7TR0 - chains A and B of the 3 polymer chains in the assembly; structure by electron microscopy, 2.70 A resolution.

Chain A:
Molecule: Tubulin alpha-1B chain
From: Sus scrofa
Reference sequence: Q2XVP4 (TBA1B_PIG); numbering as in UniProt (aligned over 1-451)
Amino-acid sequence (451 residues; row label = number of the first residue in the row):
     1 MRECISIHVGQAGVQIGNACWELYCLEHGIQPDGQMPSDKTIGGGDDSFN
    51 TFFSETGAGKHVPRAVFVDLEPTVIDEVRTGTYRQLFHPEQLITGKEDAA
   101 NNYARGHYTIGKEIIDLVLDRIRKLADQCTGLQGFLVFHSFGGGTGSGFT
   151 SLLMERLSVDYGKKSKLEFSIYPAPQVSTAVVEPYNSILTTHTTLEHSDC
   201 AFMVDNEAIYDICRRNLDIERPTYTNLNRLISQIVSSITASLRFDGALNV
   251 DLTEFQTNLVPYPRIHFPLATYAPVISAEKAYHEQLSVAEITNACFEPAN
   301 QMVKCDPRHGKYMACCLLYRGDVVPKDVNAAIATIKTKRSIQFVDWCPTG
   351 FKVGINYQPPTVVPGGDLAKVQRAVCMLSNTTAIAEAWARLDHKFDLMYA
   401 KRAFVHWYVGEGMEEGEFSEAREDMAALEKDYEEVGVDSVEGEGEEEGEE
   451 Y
Not modelled in the structure: 441-451
UniProt features mapped onto this chain:
  - motif: Met1 to Cys4 (MREC motif)
  - active site: Glu254
  - binding site (GTP): Gly10, Gln11, Ala12, Gln15, Glu71, Ala99, Ser140, Gly143, Gly144, Thr145, Gly146, Thr179, Glu183, Asn206, Tyr224, Asn228, Leu252
  - binding site (Mg(2+)): Glu71
  - site: Tyr451 (Involved in polymerization)
  - modified residue: Lys40 (N6,N6,N6-trimethyllysine), Ser48 (Phosphoserine), Ser232 (Phosphoserine), Tyr282 (3'-nitrotyrosine), Arg339 (Omega-N-methylarginine), Ser439 (Phosphoserine), Glu443 (5-glutamyl polyglutamate), Glu445 (5-glutamyl polyglutamate), Tyr451 (3'-nitrotyrosine)
  - cross-link (Glycyl lysine isopeptide (Lys-Gly)): Lys326 (interchain with G-Cter in ubiquitin), Lys370 (interchain with G-Cter in ubiquitin)
Residues lining bound ligands: GTP (guanosine-5'-triphosphate): Gly10, Gln11, Ala12, Gln15, Ile16, Glu71, Asp98, Ala99, Ala100, Asn101, Ser140, Gly142, Gly143, Gly144, Thr145, Gly146, Ile171, Thr179, Glu183, Asn206, Tyr224, Leu227, Asn228, Ile231

Chain B:
Molecule: Tubulin beta-2B chain
From: Sus scrofa
Reference sequence: A0A287AGU7 (A0A287AGU7_PIG); residue numbers follow UniProt; this construct covers 1-445
Amino-acid sequence (445 residues; each row starts with the number of its first residue):
     1 MREIVHIQAGQCGNQIGAKFWEVISDEHGIDPTGSYHGDSDLQLERINVY
    51 YNEATGNKYVPRAILVDLEPGTMDSVRSGPFGQIFRPDNFVFGQSGAGNN
   101 WAKGHYTEGAELVDSVLDVVRKESESCDCLQGFQLTHSLGGGTGSGMGTL
   151 LISKIREEYPDRIMNTFSVMPSPKVSDTVVEPYNATLSVHQLVENTDETY
   201 CIDNEALYDICFRTLKLTTPTYGDLNHLVSATMSGVTTCLRFPGQLNADL
   251 RKLAVNMVPFPRLHFFMPGFAPLTSRGSQQYRALTVPELTQQMFDSKNMM
   301 AACDPRHGRYLTVAAIFRGRMSMKEVDEQMLNVQNKNSSYFVEWIPNNVK
   351 TAVCDIPPRGLKMSATFIGNSTAIQELFKRISEQFTAMFRRKAFLHWYTG
   401 EGMDEMEFTEAESNMNDLVSEYQQYQDATADEQGEFEEEEGEDEA
Not modelled in the structure: 430-445
Residues lining bound ligands:
  - GDP (guanosine-5'-diphosphate): Gly10, Gln11, Cys12, Gln15, Ile16, Asn99, Ser138, Gly141, Gly142, Thr143, Gly144, Asp177, Glu181, Asn204, Tyr222, Leu225, Asn226
  - GTP (guanosine-5'-triphosphate): Gln245, Leu246, Lys252
  - taxol (TA1): Glu22, Val23, Asp26, Glu27, Leu215, Leu217, Asp224, His227, Leu228, Ala231, Ser234, Phe270, Pro272, Leu273, Thr274, Arg276, Gln279, Arg318, Pro358, Arg359, Gly360, Leu361

How chain A and chain B interact:
Pairs across the interface (81; chain A residue first):
  Gln11(A) with Gly244(B), hydrogen bond (side chain-backbone); Gln245(B), hydrogen bond (side chain-backbone); Leu246(B); Asn247(B), hydrogen bond (side chain-backbone)
  Gln15(A) with Gln245(B)
  Glu71(A) with Arg2(B), salt bridge; Asn247(B), hydrogen bond
  Pro72(A) with Met1(B), hydrophobic; Arg46(B)
  Thr73(A) with Arg2(B), hydrogen bond; Arg46(B); Pro243(B); Asn247(B)
  Val74(A) with Asn247(B)
  Asp76(A) with Arg46(B), salt bridge
  Glu77(A) with Pro243(B)
  Thr80(A) with Glu45(B)
  Gly95(A) with Met1(B); Cys129(B)
  Lys96(A) with Cys129(B)
  Glu97(A) with Cys129(B), hydrogen bond; Gln131(B); Arg162(B), salt bridge; Arg251(B), salt bridge
  Asp98(A) with Asp249(B); Lys252(B)
  Ala100(A) with Arg251(B); Lys252(B); Val255(B)
  Asn101(A) with Lys252(B); Val255(B); Asn256(B); Lys350(B)
  Arg105(A) with Arg251(B)
  Gln176(A) with Leu331(B)
  Val177(A) with Asp327(B)
  Ser178(A) with Asn347(B), hydrogen bond
  Thr179(A) with Leu246(B); Asp327(B); Lys350(B); Thr351(B)
  Ala180(A) with Asn256(B); Asn347(B), hydrogen bond (backbone-side chain); Lys350(B)
  Val181(A) with Asn256(B); Thr312(B); Ile345(B), hydrophobic; Asn347(B)
  Val182(A) with Asn256(B)
  Tyr210(A) with Met323(B); Lys324(B); Asp327(B)
  Arg214(A) with Lys324(B)
  Glu220(A) with Lys324(B)
  Arg221(A) with Ser322(B); Glu325(B), salt bridge
  Pro222(A) with Ser322(B); Met323(B); Lys324(B)
  Thr223(A) with Gln245(B), hydrogen bond
  Tyr224(A) with Leu246(B); Met323(B)
  Lys394(A) with Pro346(B)
  Leu397(A) with Trp344(B); Pro346(B), hydrophobic
  Met398(A) with Pro346(B)
  Lys401(A) with Phe260(B); Trp344(B)
  Ala403(A) with Pro259(B); Trp344(B), hydrophobic
  Phe404(A) with Val255(B); Asn256(B); Val258(B); Pro259(B), hydrogen bond (backbone-backbone)
  His406(A) with Val258(B); Pro259(B); Phe260(B); Pro261(B)
  Trp407(A) with Ala254(B); Val255(B); Val258(B), hydrogen bond (side chain-backbone)
Interface residues without a listed pair, chain A (39 interface residues in all): Arg402
Interface residues without a listed pair, chain B (43 interface residues in all): Leu130, Phe242, Met257, Met321, Glu343, Asn348, Val349, Asp355

Summary:
The interface between chain A and chain B involves 39 residues on one side and 43 on the other; the contacts
include 11 hydrogen bonds and 5 salt bridges. Among the polar pairs are Glu71(A)-Arg2(B), Asp76(A)-Arg46(B)
and Glu97(A)-Arg162(B).
Chain A is Tubulin alpha-1B chain and chain B is Tubulin beta-2B chain, both from Sus scrofa; the structure,
CaKip3[2-436] - AMP-PNP in complex with a microtubule, was determined by electron microscopy together with
7TQX, 7TQY, 7TQZ, 7TR1, 7TR2 and 7TR3 from the same study.
